8DYH - chains A and B; structure by X-ray diffraction, 1.94 A resolution.

# Chain A (and B)
Name: Interleukin-17A
Source organism: Homo sapiens
Notes: chain B of this document is another copy of the same molecule, construct and numbering; everything in this record applies to it too
UniProt: Q16552 (IL17_HUMAN); numbering as in UniProt (aligned over 34-155)
Chain sequence (127 residues; each row starts with the number of its first residue):
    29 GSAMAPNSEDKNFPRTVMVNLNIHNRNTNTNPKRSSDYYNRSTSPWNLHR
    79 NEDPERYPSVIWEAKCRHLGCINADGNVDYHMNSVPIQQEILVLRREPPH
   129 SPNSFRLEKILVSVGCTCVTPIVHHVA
Unresolved in the structure: 29-43, 50-59, 125-132, 154-155 (chain B: 29-43, 49-64, 154-155)
Construct notes: expression tag (29-33); engineered mutation Ser-129 (Cys in Q16552)
Disulfide bonds: Cys-94/Cys-144, Cys-99/Cys-146
Small-molecule neighbours:
  - U5X ((5P)-N-benzyl-6-chloro-5-(quinolin-5-yl)pyridin-3-amine), molecule 1: Arg-69, Ser-70, Thr-71, Ile-100, Asn-101, Ala-102, Asp-103, Gly-104
  - U5X, molecule 2: Cys-99, Ile-100, Asn-101, Asp-107, Met-110, Cys-146, Thr-148
From the paper describing this entry:
  - binding site for U5X: Ile-100, Met-110

# Interface between chain A and chain B
Residue-residue contacts (75):
  Thr-44(A) with Val-47(B)
  Val-45(A) with Val-45(B); Met-46(B); Val-47(B), hydrogen bond (backbone-backbone); Asn-131(B); Phe-133(B), hydrophobic
  Met-46(A) with Val-45(B); Asn-131(B), hydrogen bond (backbone-backbone); Ser-132(B); Phe-133(B), hydrogen bond (backbone-backbone)
  Val-47(A) with Thr-44(B); Val-45(B), hydrogen bond (backbone-backbone); Val-47(B), hydrophobic; Leu-122(B), hydrophobic; Phe-133(B)
  Asn-48(A) with Phe-133(B), hydrogen bond (backbone-backbone); Arg-134(B); Leu-135(B), hydrogen bond (backbone-backbone)
  Leu-49(A) with Val-45(B), hydrophobic
  Asp-65(A) with Val-151(B); His-153(B), salt bridge
  Tyr-66(A) with Val-113(B), hydrophobic; Pro-114(B)
  Asn-68(A) with His-152(B)
  Arg-69(A) with Val-147(B); Thr-148(B), hydrogen bond (side chain-backbone); Pro-149(B); Ile-150(B), hydrogen bond (side chain-backbone); Val-151(B)
  Ser-70(A) with Thr-145(B), hydrogen bond; Cys-146(B); Val-147(B)
  Thr-71(A) with Met-110(B); Cys-146(B), hydrogen bond (backbone-backbone)
  Ser-72(A) with Thr-145(B), hydrogen bond
  Trp-74(A) with Ile-115(B), hydrophobic
  Tyr-85(A) with Leu-120(B), hydrophobic; Leu-135(B), hydrophobic
  Pro-86(A) with Leu-120(B)
  Met-110(A) with Thr-71(B)
  Val-113(A) with Tyr-66(B), hydrophobic
  Pro-114(A) with Tyr-66(B)
  Ile-115(A) with Tyr-66(B); Trp-74(B), hydrophobic; Ile-115(B), hydrophobic; Val-142(B); Cys-144(B)
  Gln-117(A) with Val-142(B)
  Ile-119(A) with Ile-119(B), hydrophobic
  Leu-120(A) with Pro-86(B); Leu-120(B)
  Phe-133(A) with Met-46(B); Val-47(B)
  Arg-134(A) with Val-47(B)
  Leu-135(A) with Val-47(B); Tyr-85(B), hydrophobic; Leu-122(B), hydrophobic
  Lys-137(A) with Tyr-85(B), hydrogen bond
  Val-142(A) with Ile-115(B); Gln-117(B); Val-142(B), hydrophobic
  Cys-144(A) with Thr-145(B), hydrogen bond (backbone-side chain)
  Thr-145(A) with Tyr-66(B); Ser-70(B), hydrogen bond; Ser-72(B), hydrogen bond; Trp-74(B); Cys-144(B), hydrogen bond (side chain-backbone)
  Cys-146(A) with Ser-70(B), hydrogen bond (backbone-side chain); Thr-71(B), hydrogen bond (backbone-backbone)
  Val-147(A) with Tyr-66(B); Arg-69(B); Ser-70(B)
  Thr-148(A) with Arg-69(B), hydrogen bond (backbone-side chain)
  Pro-149(A) with Arg-69(B)
  Ile-150(A) with Arg-69(B)
Other interface residues (no listed pair), chain A (39 interface residues in all): Gln-116, Leu-122, Val-140, Gly-143
Other interface residues (no listed pair), chain B (40 interface residues in all): Asn-48, Trp-90, Glu-125, Gly-143

# Overview
The interface between chain A and chain B involves 39 residues on one side and 40 on the other; the contacts
include 19 hydrogen bonds and 1 salt bridge. Polar pairs include Asp-65(A)/His-153(B), Arg-69(A)/Thr-148(B)
and Arg-69(A)/Ile-150(B). Bound to chain A: compound U5X. The paper reports a binding site for U5X at
Ile-100(A) and Met-110(A).
Both chains are Interleukin-17A (Homo sapiens). Entry 8DYH (IL17A homodimer bound to Compound 6) was
determined by X-ray diffraction (same publication as 8DYF, 8DYG and 8DYI).
